4L6H - chain A; structure by X-ray diffraction, 1.75 A resolution.

# Chain A
Molecule: 5-methyltetrahydropteroyltriglutamate--homocysteine methyltransferase
From: Candida albicans SC5314
Notes: EC 2.1.1.14
UniProtKB: P82610 (METE_CANAL); residue numbers follow UniProt; this construct covers 1-767
Chain sequence (789 residues; row label = number of the first residue in the row; numbers below 1 keep their minus sign (Met-21 is residue -21)):
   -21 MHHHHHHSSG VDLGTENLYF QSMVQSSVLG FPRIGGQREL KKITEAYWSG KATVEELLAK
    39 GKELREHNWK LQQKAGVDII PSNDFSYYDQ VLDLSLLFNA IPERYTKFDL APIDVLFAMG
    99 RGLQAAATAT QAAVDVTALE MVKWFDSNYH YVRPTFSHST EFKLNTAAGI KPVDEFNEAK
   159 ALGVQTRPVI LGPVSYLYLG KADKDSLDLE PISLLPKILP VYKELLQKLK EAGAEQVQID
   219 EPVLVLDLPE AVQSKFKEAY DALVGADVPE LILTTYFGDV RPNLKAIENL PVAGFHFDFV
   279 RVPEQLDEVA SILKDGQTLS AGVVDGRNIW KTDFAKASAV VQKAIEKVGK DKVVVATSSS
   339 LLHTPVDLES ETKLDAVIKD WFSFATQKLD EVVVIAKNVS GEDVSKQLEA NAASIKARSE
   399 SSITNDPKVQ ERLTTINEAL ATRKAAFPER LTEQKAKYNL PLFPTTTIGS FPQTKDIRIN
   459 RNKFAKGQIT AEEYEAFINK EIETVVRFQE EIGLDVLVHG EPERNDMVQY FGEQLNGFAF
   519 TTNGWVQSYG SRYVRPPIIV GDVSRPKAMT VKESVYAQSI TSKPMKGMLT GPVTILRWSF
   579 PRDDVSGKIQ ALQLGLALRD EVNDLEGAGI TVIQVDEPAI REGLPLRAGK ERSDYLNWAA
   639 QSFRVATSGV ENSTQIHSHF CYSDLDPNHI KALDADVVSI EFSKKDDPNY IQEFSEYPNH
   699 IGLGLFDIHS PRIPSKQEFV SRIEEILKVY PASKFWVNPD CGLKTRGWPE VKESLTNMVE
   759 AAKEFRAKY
Not modelled in the structure: -21 to 0, 107-108, 660-662, 683
Construct notes: expression tag (-21 to 0); engineered mutation Ala103 (Lys in P82610), Ala104 (Lys in P82610), Ala107 (Glu in P82610)
Ion coordination: Zn2+: His657, Cys659, Cys739 (together with 2-amino-4-mercapto-butyric acid)
Ligand contacts:
  - 2-amino-4-mercapto-butyric acid (HCS): Ile446, Gly447, Ser448, Glu499, Met505, Met566, Gln612, Asp614, Pro616, His657, Cys659, Cys739, Gly740
  - methotrexate (MTX): Lys19, Asn126, His128, Asp504, Met505, Val506, Trp523, Ser526, Tyr527, Ser529, Arg530, Tyr531, Val532, Arg533, Pro534, Pro535, Trp576

# Summary
Bound to chain A: 2-amino-4-mercapto-butyric acid and methotrexate. The Zn2+ site is built by His657, Cys659
and Cys739.
Chain A is 5-methyltetrahydropteroyltriglutamate--homocysteine methyltransferase (Candida albicans SC5314);
the structure, Crystal structure of the Candida albicans Methionine Synthase in complex with Methotrexate and
Homocysteine, was determined by X-ray diffraction together with 4L5Z, 4L61, 4L64, 4L65 and 4L6O from the same
study.
